PDB entry 4XSY | X-ray diffraction, 4.01 A resolution (low resolution: residue-level contacts below are approximate; hydrogen-bond / salt-bridge calls are withheld) | chains D and E of the 6 polymer chains in the assembly

== Chain D ==
Name: DNA-directed RNA polymerase subunit beta'
From: Escherichia coli O139:H28 (strain E24377A / ETEC)
Notes: EC 2.7.7.6
UniProt: A7ZUK2 (RPOC_ECO24); numbering as in UniProt (aligned over 1-1407)
Sequence (1407 residues; row label = number of the first residue in the row):
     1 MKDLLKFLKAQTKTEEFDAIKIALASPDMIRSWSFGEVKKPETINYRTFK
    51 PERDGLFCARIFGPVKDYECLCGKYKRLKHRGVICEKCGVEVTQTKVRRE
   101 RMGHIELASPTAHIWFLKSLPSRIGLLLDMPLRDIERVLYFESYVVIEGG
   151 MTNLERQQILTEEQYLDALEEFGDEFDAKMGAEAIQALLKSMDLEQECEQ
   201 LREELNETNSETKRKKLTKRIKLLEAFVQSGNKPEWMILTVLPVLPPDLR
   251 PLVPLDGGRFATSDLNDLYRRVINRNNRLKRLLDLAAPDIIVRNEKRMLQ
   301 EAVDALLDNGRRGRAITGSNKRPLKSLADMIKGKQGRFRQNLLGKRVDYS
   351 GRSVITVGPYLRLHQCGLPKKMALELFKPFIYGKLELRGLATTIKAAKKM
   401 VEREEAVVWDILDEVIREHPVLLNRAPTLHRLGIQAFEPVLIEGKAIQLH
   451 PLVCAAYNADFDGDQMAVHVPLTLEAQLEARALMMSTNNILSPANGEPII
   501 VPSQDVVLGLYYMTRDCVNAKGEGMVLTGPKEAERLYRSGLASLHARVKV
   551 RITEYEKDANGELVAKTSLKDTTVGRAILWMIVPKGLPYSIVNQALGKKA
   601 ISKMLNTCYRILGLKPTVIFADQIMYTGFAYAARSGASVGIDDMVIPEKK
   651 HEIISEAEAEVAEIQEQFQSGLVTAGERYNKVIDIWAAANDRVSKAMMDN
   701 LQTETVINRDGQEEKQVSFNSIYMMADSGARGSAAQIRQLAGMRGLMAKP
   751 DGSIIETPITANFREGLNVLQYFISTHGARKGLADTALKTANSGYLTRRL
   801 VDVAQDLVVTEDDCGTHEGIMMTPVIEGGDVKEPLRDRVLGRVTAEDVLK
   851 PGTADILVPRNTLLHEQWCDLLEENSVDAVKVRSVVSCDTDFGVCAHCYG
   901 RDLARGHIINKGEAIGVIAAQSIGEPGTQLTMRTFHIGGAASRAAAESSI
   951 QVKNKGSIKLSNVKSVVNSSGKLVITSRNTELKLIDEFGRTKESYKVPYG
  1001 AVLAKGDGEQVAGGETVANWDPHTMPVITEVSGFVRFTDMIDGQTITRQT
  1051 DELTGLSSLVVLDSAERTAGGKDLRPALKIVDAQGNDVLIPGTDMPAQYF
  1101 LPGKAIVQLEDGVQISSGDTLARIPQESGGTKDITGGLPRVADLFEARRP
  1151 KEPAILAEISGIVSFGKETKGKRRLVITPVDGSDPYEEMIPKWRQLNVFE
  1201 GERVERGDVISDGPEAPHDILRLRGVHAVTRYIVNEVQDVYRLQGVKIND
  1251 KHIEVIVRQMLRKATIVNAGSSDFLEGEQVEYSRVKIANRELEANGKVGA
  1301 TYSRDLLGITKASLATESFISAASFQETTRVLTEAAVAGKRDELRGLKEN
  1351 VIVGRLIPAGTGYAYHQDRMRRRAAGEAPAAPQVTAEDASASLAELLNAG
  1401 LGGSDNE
Unresolved in the structure: 1-7, 932-1134, 1377-1407
Bound ions: Zn2+ site 1: Cys70, Cys72, Cys85; Mg2+: Asp460, Asp462; Zn2+ site 2: Cys814, Cys888, Cys895, Cys898
Residues lining bound ligands: cbr-9379 (42T; 3-{[(2,6-dichlorophenyl)carbamoyl]amino}-N-hydroxy-N'-phenyl-5-(trifluoromethyl)benzenecarboximidamide): Lys749, Pro750, Asp751, Ile755, Leu770, Phe773, Ile774, His777
Swiss-Prot annotation at these positions:
  - binding site (Zn(2+)): Cys70, Cys72, Cys85, Cys88, Cys814, Cys888, Cys895, Cys898
  - binding site (Mg(2+)): Asp460, Asp462, Asp464
  - modified residue: Lys972 (N6-acetyllysine)
Reported in the primary citation:
  - binding site for cbr-9379: Lys749, Pro750, Asp751, Ile755, Phe773, Ile774
  - mutagenesis - P750L, F773V, I774S: increased growth in response to CBR compounds (citing earlier work)

== Chain E ==
Name: DNA-directed RNA polymerase subunit omega
From: Citrobacter koseri (strain ATCC BAA-895 / CDC 4225-83 / SGSC4696)
Notes: EC 2.7.7.6
UniProt: A8ARN6 (RPOZ_CITK8); numbering as in UniProt (aligned over 1-91)
Sequence (91 residues; each row starts with the number of its first residue):
     1 MARVTVQDAVEKIGNRFDLVLVAARRARQMQVGGKDPLVPEENDKTTVIA
    51 LREIEEGLINNQILDVRERQEQQEQEAAELQAVTAIAEGRR
Unresolved in the structure: 1, 91

== How chain D and chain E interact ==
Pairs across the interface (55):
  His364(D) - Val4(E)
  Glu414(D) - Lys45(E)
  Val415(D) - Lys45(E)
  Ile416(D) - Lys45(E)
  Arg417(D) - Glu42(E)
  Arg417(D) - Asn43(E)
  Arg417(D) - Asp44(E)
  Arg417(D) - Lys45(E)
  Glu418(D) - Ala2(E)
  Glu418(D) - Asp44(E)
  Glu418(D) - Lys45(E)
  Glu418(D) - Val48(E)
  His419(D) - Lys45(E)
  Glu438(D) - Ala2(E)
  Leu474(D) - Ala27(E)
  Leu474(D) - Arg28(E)
  Leu474(D) - Gln31(E)
  Glu475(D) - Ala24(E)
  Glu475(D) - Arg28(E)
  Gln477(D) - Thr47(E)
  Leu478(D) - Val20(E)
  Leu478(D) - Ala23(E)
  Leu478(D) - Ala24(E)
  Leu478(D) - Thr47(E)
  Glu479(D) - Val20(E)
  Arg481(D) - Arg3(E)
  Arg481(D) - Val6(E)
  Arg481(D) - Thr47(E)
  Arg481(D) - Val48(E)
  Arg481(D) - Leu51(E)
  Ala482(D) - Val6(E)
  Ala482(D) - Val20(E)
  Leu483(D) - Phe17(E)
  Thr487(D) - Val4(E)
  Thr487(D) - Thr5(E)
  Asn488(D) - Thr5(E)
  Asn488(D) - Val6(E)
  Asn488(D) - Arg16(E)
  Leu614(D) - Thr5(E)
  Leu614(D) - Gln7(E)
  Lys615(D) - Thr5(E)
  Lys615(D) - Gln7(E)
  Lys615(D) - Asp8(E)
  Leu903(D) - Arg16(E)
  Arg905(D) - Val10(E)
  Arg905(D) - Arg16(E)
  His907(D) - Glu11(E)
  Asn910(D) - Asn15(E)
  Asn910(D) - Arg16(E)
  Lys911(D) - Asn15(E)
  Gly912(D) - Phe17(E)
  Glu913(D) - Phe17(E)
  Gly1360(D) - Phe17(E)
  Thr1361(D) - Leu21(E)
  Ala1364(D) - Leu21(E)
Other interface residues (no listed pair), chain D (34 interface residues in all): Thr473, Met485, Asn489, Val618
Other interface residues (no listed pair), chain E (28 interface residues in all): Gly14, Thr46

== In short ==
34 residues of chain D face 28 of chain E across their interface. Ligands of chain D: cbr-9379. From the
paper: a binding site for cbr-9379 at Lys749(D), Pro750(D) and Asp751(D) among others; P750L, F773V and I774S
of chain D increase growth in response to CBR compounds.
Chain D is DNA-directed RNA polymerase subunit beta' (Escherichia coli O139:H28 (strain E24377A / ETEC)) and
chain E is DNA-directed RNA polymerase subunit omega (Citrobacter koseri (strain ATCC BAA-895 / CDC 4225-83 /
SGSC4696)); the structure, Crystal structure of CBR 9379 bound to Escherichia coli RNA polymerase holoenzyme,
was determined by X-ray diffraction, deposited together with 4XSX and 4XSZ.
